PDB entry 3WW6 | X-ray diffraction, 1.53 A resolution | chain A

== Chain A ==
Protein: Lysozyme C
Source organism: Gallus gallus
Notes: EC 3.2.1.17
UniProtKB: P00698 (LYSC_CHICK); residues 1-129 here correspond to UniProt positions 19-147 (UniProt number = residue number + 18)
Chain sequence (129 residues; each row starts with the number of its first residue):
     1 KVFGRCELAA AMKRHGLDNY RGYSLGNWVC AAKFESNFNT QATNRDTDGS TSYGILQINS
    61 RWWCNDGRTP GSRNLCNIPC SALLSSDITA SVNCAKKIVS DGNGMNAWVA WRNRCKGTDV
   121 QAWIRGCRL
Differences from the reference sequence: engineered mutation D46 (Asn64 in P00698), S52 (Asp70 in P00698)
UniProt features mapped onto this chain:
  - active site: E35
  - binding site (substrate): D101
Cystine bridges: C6-C127, C30-C115, C64-C80, C76-C94

== Overview ==
From UniProt: active-site residue E35 and substrate-binding residue D101.
Chain A is Lysozyme C (Gallus gallus); the structure, Crystal Structure of hen egg white lysozyme mutant
N46D/D52S, was determined by X-ray diffraction (same publication as 3WW5).
